Entry 6RXH (X-ray diffraction, 2.00 A resolution); this record covers chains A and D of the 4 polymer chains in the assembly.

Chain A (and D):
Protein: Aspartate 1-decarboxylase
From: Escherichia coli
Notes: EC 4.1.1.11; chain D of this document is another copy of the same molecule, construct and numbering; everything in this record applies to it too
UniProtKB: A0A403CTL2 (A0A403CTL2_ECOLX); residues 1-24 here = UniProt positions 1-24
Chain sequence (41 residues; row label = number of the first residue in the row; numbers below 1 keep their minus sign (Met-16 is residue -16)):
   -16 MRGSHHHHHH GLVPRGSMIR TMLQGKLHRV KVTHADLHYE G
Disordered / not traced: -16 to -2 (chain D: -16 to -1)
Differences from the reference sequence: initiating methionine (-16); expression tag (-15 to 0)

Chain A / chain D interface:
Contacting residue pairs (5):
  Arg3(A) - Gln7(D)
  Lys9(A) - Gly24(D)  hydrogen bond (side chain-backbone)
  His11(A) - Tyr22(D)  hydrogen bond (side chain-backbone)
  His11(A) - Glu23(D)
  Arg12(A) - Glu23(D)  salt bridge
Also at the interface, not in a pair above, chain D (6 interface residues in all): Leu20, His21

In short:
Chain A and chain D form an interface of 4 and 6 residues respectively; the contacts include 2 hydrogen bonds
and 1 salt bridge. Among the polar pairs are Arg12(A)-Glu23(D), Lys9(A)-Gly24(D) and His11(A)-Tyr22(D).
Both chains are Aspartate 1-decarboxylase (Escherichia coli). Entry 6RXH (In-flow serial synchrotron
crystallography using a 3D-printed microfluidic device (3D-MiXD): Aspartate alpha-decarboxylase) was
determined by X-ray diffraction, deposited together with 6RXI.
